PDB entry 7KFT | electron microscopy, 3.40 A resolution | chains D and E of the 5 polymer chains in the assembly

Chain D (and E):
Molecule: Cas6-RT-Cas1
From: Thiomicrospira sp
Notes: chain E of this document is another copy of the same molecule, construct and numbering; everything in this record applies to it too
Sequence (984 residues; numbered -2 to 981; the number before each row is that of its first residue; numbers below 1 keep their minus sign (Ser-2 is residue -2)):
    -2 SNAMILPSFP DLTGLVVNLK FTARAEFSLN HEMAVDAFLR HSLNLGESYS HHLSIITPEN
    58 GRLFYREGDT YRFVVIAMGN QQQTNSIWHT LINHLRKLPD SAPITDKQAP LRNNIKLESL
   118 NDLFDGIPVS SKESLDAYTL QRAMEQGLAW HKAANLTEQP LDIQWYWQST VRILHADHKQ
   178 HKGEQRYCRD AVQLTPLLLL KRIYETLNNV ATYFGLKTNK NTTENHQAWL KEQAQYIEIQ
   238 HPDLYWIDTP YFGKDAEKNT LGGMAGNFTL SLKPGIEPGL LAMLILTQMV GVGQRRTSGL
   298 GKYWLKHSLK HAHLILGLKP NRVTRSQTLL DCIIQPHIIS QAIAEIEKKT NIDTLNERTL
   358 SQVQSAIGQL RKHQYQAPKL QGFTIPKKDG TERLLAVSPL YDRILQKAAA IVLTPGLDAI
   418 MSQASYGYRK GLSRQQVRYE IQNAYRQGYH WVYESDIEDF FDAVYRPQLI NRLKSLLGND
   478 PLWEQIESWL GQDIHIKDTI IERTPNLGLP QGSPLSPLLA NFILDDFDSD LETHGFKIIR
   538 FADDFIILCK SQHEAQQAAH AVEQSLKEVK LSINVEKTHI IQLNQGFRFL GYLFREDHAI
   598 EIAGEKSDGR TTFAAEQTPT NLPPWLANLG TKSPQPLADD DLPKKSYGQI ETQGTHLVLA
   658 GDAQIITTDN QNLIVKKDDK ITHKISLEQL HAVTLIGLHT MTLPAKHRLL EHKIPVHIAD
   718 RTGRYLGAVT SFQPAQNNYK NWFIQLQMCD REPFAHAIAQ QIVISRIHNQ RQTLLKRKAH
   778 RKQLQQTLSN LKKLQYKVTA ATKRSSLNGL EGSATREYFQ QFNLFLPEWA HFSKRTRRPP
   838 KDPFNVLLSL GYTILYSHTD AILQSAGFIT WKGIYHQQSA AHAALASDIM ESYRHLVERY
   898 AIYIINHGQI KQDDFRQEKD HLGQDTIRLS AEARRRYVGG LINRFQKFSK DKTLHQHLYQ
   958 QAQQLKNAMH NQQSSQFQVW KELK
Disordered / not traced: -2 to 649 (chain E: -2 to 640)
Reported in the primary citation:
  - conformationally variable residues: Arg832, Arg834, Arg835, His879
  - catalytic residues: Arg37, Asp540, His873
  - mutagenesis - H873A: abolished catalytic activity on protospacer ligation
  - mutagenesis - R835A: decreased catalytic activity on dsDNA
  - mutagenesis - R835A: decreased catalytic activity on ssDNA
  - mutagenesis - R835A: abolished catalytic activity on ssRNA
  - mutagenesis - D540A, K574A: decreased catalytic activity on DNA ligation
  - mutagenesis - R37A, D540A, K574A: decreased catalytic activity on RNA ligation
  - mutagenesis - D540A, K574A: abolished catalytic activity (RT activity)
  - mutagenesis - R835A, H873A: decreased catalytic activity on dNTP incorporation
  - mutagenesis - R37A: decreased catalytic activity (RT activity)
  - mutagenesis - R37A: increased catalytic activity on DNA ligation
  - mutagenesis - R37A: decreased catalytic activity (processing)

Interface between chain D and chain E:
Residue-residue contacts (46):
  Asn667(D) with His918(E), hydrogen bond
  Gly694(D) with Leu700(E); His704(E)
  Leu695(D) with Leu700(E), hydrophobic; Pro701(E), hydrophobic
  His696(D) with Leu700(E)
  Leu700(D) with Leu695(E), hydrophobic; His696(E)
  Lys703(D) with Lys703(E); Ile715(E)
  His704(D) with Gly694(E)
  Arg705(D) with His918(E)
  Leu707(D) with Ile715(E), hydrophobic
  Ile715(D) with His704(E); Leu707(E), hydrophobic
  Arg721(D) with Glu708(E)
  Tyr722(D) with Gln730(E), hydrogen bond (backbone-side chain)
  Leu723(D) with His704(E); Leu707(E), hydrophobic; Ser728(E), hydrogen bond (backbone-side chain)
  Gly724(D) with Leu707(E); Thr727(E)
  Ala725(D) with Ala725(E); Val726(E); Thr727(E), hydrogen bond (backbone-backbone)
  Val726(D) with Ala725(E); Val726(E), hydrophobic
  Thr727(D) with Gly724(E); Ala725(E), hydrogen bond (backbone-backbone)
  Ser728(D) with Leu723(E)
  Phe729(D) with Trp868(E); Gln874(E); Ser876(E); Ala878(E); His879(E)
  Ala732(D) with Phe729(E), hydrophobic
  Asn735(D) with Phe729(E)
  Tyr736(D) with Trp868(E), hydrogen bond (side chain-backbone); Lys869(E)
  Trp739(D) with Trp739(E), hydrophobic; Leu743(E), hydrophobic
  Phe740(D) with Phe740(E); Leu743(E), hydrophobic; Gln744(E)
  Leu743(D) with Phe740(E), hydrophobic
  Trp868(D) with Tyr736(E)
Other interface residues (no listed pair), chain D (32 interface residues in all): Glu708, Ala716, Asp717, Gln730, Gln861, Ile866
Other interface residues (no listed pair), chain E (36 interface residues in all): Thr697, Ala716, Arg721, Ile866, Gln875, Ala881

In short:
Chain D and chain E form an interface of 32 and 36 residues respectively, with 6 hydrogen bonds. Among the
polar pairs are Asn667(D)-His918(E), Tyr722(D)-Gln730(E) and Leu723(D)-Ser728(E). From the paper: catalytic
residues Arg37(D), Asp540(D) and His873(D); R37A, D540A and K574A of chain D reduce catalytic activity on RNA
ligation; 5 substitutions were tested in all.
Both chains are Cas6-RT-Cas1 (Thiomicrospira sp). Entry 7KFT (Partial Cas6-RT-Cas1--Cas2 complex) was
determined by electron microscopy (same publication as 7KFU).
